Entry 4YWP (X-ray diffraction, 1.45 A resolution); this record covers chain A.

== Chain A ==
Name: Carbonic anhydrase 2
Organism: Homo sapiens
Notes: EC 4.2.1.1
UniProtKB: P00918 (CAH2_HUMAN); the author numbering skips numbers that UniProt does not, so the offset changes along the chain: 4-125 = UniProt 4-125; 127-261 = UniProt 126-260
Sequence (257 residues; row label = number of the first residue in the row; note: 1 number in that range is skipped by the numbering (no residue carries it; nothing is unmodelled there)):
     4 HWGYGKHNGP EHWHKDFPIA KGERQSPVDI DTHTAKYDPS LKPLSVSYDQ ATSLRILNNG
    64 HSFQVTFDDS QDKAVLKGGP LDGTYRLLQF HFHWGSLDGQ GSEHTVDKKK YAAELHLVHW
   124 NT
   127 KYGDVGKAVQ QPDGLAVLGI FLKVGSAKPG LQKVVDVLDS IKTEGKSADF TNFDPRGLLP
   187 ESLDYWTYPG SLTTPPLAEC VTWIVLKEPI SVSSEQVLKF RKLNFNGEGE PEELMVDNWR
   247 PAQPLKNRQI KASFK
Sequence notes: engineered mutation S65 (Ala in P00918), Q67 (Asn in P00918), T69 (Glu in P00918), L91 (Ile in P00918), V131 (Phe130 in P00918), E170 (Lys169 in P00918), A204 (Leu203 in P00918)
Bound ions: Zn2+: H94, H96, H119
Curated features (UniProtKB/Swiss-Prot):
  - active site: H64 (Proton donor/acceptor)
  - binding site (Zn(2+)): H94, H96, H119
  - binding site (substrate): T199, T200
  - site: Y7 (Fine-tunes the proton-transfer properties of H-64), N62 (Fine-tunes the proton-transfer properties of H-64), Q92 (Involved in the binding of some activators, including histamine and L-histidine)
  - modified residue (Phosphoserine): S166, S173
What the authors report for this chain:
  - binding site for beta-D-fructofuranose: N62, H64, Q67, Q92
  - binding site for alpha-D-glucopyranose: L91, V131
  - specificity-determining residues: V131 (proposed by the authors, not directly observed)
  - catalytic residues: H64 (citing earlier work)

== In short ==
H94, H96 and H119 form the Zn2+ site. Curated annotation (UniProt) lists active-site residue H64, 3
Zn2+-binding residues and substrate-binding residues T199 and T200. The paper reports the catalytic residue
H64; a binding site for beta-D-fructofuranose at N62, H64 and Q67 among others.
Chain A is Carbonic anhydrase 2 (Homo sapiens); the structure, Sucrose Binding Site in genetically engineered
Carbonic anhydrase IX, was determined by X-ray diffraction, deposited together with 4ZAO.
